3G00 - chains A and H of the 4 polymer chains in the assembly; structure by X-ray diffraction, 1.74 A resolution.

Chain A:
Protein: Exodeoxyribonuclease
Source organism: Methanothermobacter thermautotrophicus
Notes: EC 3.1.11.2
Reference sequence: O26314 (O26314_METTH); residues 1-257 here = UniProt positions 1-257
Sequence (265 residues; numbered 1 to 265; the number before each row is that of its first residue):
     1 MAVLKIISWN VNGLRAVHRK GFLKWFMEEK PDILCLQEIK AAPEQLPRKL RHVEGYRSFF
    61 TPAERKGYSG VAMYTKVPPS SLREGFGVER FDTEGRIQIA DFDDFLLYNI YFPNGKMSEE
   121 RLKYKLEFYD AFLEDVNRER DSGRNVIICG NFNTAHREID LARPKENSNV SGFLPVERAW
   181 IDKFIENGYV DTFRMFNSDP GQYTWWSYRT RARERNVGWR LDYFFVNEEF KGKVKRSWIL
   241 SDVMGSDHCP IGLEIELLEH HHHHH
Disordered / not traced: 1, 259-265
Construct notes: engineered mutation Ala-2 (Thr in O26314), Asn-151 (Asp in O26314); expression tag (258-265)

Chain H:
Molecule: 9-nt DNA strand
Sequence (9 nucleotides; each row starts with the number of its first residue):
     1 CGTATTACG

How chain A and chain H interact:
Contacting residue pairs (20):
  Asn-12(A) / DT3(H)  sugar contact
  Gly-13(A) / DT3(H)  phosphate contact
  Gly-13(A) / DA4(H)  phosphate contact
  Leu-14(A) / DA4(H)  phosphate contact
  Arg-15(A) / DA4(H)  hydrogen bond to the phosphate
  Arg-15(A) / DT5(H)  salt bridge to the phosphate
  Ala-16(A) / DT3(H)  phosphate contact
  Ala-16(A) / DA4(H)  hydrogen bond to the phosphate
  Arg-19(A) / DT3(H)  salt bridge to the phosphate
  Arg-19(A) / DA4(H)  salt bridge to the phosphate
  Lys-20(A) / DT3(H)  salt bridge to the phosphate
  Lys-40(A) / DT3(H)  hydrogen bond to the base
  Gln-45(A) / DT5(H)  hydrogen bond to the phosphate
  Lys-66(A) / DT5(H)  phosphate contact
  Lys-66(A) / DT6(H)  salt bridge to the phosphate
  Gly-67(A) / DA4(H)  phosphate contact
  Gly-67(A) / DT5(H)  phosphate contact
  Tyr-208(A) / DC1(H)  sugar contact
  Tyr-208(A) / DG2(H)  sugar contact
  Arg-209(A) / DC1(H)  sugar contact

Summary:
The interface between chain A and chain H involves 13 residues on one side and 6 on the other; the contacts
include 4 hydrogen bonds and 5 salt bridges. Polar contacts include Lys-40(A)/DT3(H), Arg-15(A)/DA4(H) and
Ala-16(A)/DA4(H).
Chain A is Exodeoxyribonuclease (Methanothermobacter thermautotrophicus) and chain H is a 9-nt DNA strand; the
structure, Mth0212 in complex with a 9bp blunt end dsDNA at 1.7 Angstrom, was determined by X-ray diffraction
together with 3G0R, 3G2D, 3G38, 3G3C and 3G4T from the same study.
